PDB entry 1DI1 | X-ray diffraction, 2.50 A resolution | chain A

Chain A:
Protein: Aristolochene synthase
From: Penicillium roqueforti
Notes: EC 4.1.99.7
Reference sequence: Q03471 (ARIS_PENRO); the construct has insertions or renumbered stretches relative to UniProt, so the offset changes along the chain: 40-255 = UniProt 40-255; 265-338 = UniProt 266-339
Amino-acid sequence (300 residues; each row starts with the number of its first residue; note: 9 numbers in that range are skipped by the numbering (no residue carries them; nothing is unmodelled there); a row labelled like 255A-255J holds insertion residues (255A, then the next letters in order)):
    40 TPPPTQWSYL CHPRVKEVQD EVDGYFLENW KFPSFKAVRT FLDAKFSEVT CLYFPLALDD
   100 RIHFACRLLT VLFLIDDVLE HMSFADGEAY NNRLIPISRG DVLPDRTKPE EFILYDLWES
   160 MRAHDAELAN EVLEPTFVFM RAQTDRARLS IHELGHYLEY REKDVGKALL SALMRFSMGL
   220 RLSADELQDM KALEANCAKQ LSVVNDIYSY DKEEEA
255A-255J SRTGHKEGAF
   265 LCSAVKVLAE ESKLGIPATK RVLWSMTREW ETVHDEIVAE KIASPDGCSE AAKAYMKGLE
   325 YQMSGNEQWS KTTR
Disordered / not traced: 255A-255J
Swiss-Prot annotation at these positions:
  - binding site (Mg(2+)): Asp115, Asn244, Ser248, Glu252
  - site (Important for catalytic activity): Tyr92, Phe112, Phe178, Trp333
From the paper describing this entry:
  - catalytic residues: Tyr92, Phe112, Phe178, Trp333 (proposed by the authors, not directly observed)
  - specificity-determining residues: Phe112, Phe178 (proposed by the authors, not directly observed)

In short:
Curated annotation (UniProt) lists 4 Mg2+-binding residues. From the paper: catalytic residues Tyr92, Phe112
and Phe178 among others; specificity determinants Phe112 and Phe178.
Chain A is Aristolochene synthase (Penicillium roqueforti); the structure, Crystal structure of aristolochene
synthase from penicillium roqueforti, was determined by X-ray diffraction, deposited together with 1DGP.
